Entry 7WG9 (electron microscopy, 3.50 A resolution); this record covers chains A and C of the 3 polymer chains in the assembly.

# Chain A (and C)
Protein: Spike glycoprotein
From: Severe acute respiratory syndrome coronavirus 2
Notes: chain C of this document is another copy of the same molecule, construct and numbering; everything in this record applies to it too
UniProtKB: P0DTC2 (SPIKE_SARS2); aligned to UniProt positions 1-1271 over residues 1-1271 (the alignment contains insertions or deletions, so no single offset holds)
Sequence (1271 residues; each row starts with the number of its first residue):
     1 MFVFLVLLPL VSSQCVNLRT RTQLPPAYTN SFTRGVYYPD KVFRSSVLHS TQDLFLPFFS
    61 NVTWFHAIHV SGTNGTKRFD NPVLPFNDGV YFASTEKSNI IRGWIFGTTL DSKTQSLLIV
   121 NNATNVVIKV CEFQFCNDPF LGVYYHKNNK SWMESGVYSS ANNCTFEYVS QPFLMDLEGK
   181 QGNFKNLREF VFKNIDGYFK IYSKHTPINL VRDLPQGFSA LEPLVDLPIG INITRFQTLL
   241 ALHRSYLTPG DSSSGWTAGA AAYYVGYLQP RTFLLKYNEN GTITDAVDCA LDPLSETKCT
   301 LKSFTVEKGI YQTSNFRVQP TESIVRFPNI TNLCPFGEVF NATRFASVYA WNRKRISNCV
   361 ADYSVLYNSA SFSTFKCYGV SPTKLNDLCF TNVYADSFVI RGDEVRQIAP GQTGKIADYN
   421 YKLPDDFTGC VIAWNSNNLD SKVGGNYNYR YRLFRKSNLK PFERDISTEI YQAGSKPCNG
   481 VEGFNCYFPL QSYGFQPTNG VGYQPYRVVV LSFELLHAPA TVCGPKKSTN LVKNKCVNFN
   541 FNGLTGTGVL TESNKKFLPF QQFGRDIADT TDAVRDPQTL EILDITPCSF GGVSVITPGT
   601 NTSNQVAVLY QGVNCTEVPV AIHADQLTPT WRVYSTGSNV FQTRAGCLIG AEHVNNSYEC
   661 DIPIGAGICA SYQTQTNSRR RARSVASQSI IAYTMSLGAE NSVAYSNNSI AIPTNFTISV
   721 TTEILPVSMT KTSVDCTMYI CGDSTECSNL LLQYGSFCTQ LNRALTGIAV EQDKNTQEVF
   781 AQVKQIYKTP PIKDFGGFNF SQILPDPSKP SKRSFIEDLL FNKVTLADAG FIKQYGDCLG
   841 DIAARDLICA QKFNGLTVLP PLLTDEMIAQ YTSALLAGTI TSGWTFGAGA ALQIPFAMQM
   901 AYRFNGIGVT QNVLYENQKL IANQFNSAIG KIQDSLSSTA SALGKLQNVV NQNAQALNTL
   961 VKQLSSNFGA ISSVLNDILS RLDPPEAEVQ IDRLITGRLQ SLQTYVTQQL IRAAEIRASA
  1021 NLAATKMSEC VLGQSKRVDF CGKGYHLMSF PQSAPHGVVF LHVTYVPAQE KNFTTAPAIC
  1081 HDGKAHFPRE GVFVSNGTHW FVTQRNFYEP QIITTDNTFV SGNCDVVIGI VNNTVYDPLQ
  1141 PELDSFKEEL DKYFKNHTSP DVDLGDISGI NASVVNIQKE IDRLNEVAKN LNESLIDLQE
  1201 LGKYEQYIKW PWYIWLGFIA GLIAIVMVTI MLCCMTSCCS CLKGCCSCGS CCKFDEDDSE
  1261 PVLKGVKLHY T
Unresolved in the structure: 1-13, 69-76, 243-251, 620-638, 675-686, 825-846, 1147-1271
Construct notes: variant R19 (Thr in P0DTC2), G156 (Glu in P0DTC2), R450 (Leu452 in P0DTC2), K476 (Thr478 in P0DTC2), G612 (Asp614 in P0DTC2), R679 (Pro681 in P0DTC2), N948 (Asp950 in P0DTC2), P984 (Lys986 in P0DTC2), P985 (Val987 in P0DTC2)
Disulfide bonds: C15-C136, C131-C164, C289-C299, C334-C359, C377-C430, C389-C523, C478-C486, C536-C588, C615-C647, C660-C669, C736-C758, C741-C747, C1030-C1041, C1080-C1124
Covalent attachments: N-acetylglucosamine (NAG) linked to N61, N122, N163, N232, N280, N329, N341, N601, N614, N655, N707, N715, N799, N1072, N1096, N1132
Swiss-Prot annotation at these positions:
  - lipidation (S-palmitoyl cysteine): C1241, C1248
  - glycosylation: N17 (N-linked (GlcNAc...) (complex) asparagine), N61 (N-linked (GlcNAc...) (hybrid) asparagine), N74 (N-linked (GlcNAc...) (complex) asparagine), N122 (N-linked (GlcNAc...) (hybrid) asparagine), N149 (N-linked (GlcNAc...) (complex) asparagine), T676 (O-linked (GlcNAc...) threonine)

# How chain A and chain C interact
Residue-residue contacts - 120 pairs, chain A then chain C:
  Q312(A) - T766(C)
  N315(A) - D735(C)  hydrogen bond
  R317(A) - M738(C)
  R355(A) - T165(C)
  N358(A) - F166(C)
  T545(A) - N976(C)
  K556(A) - F43(C)
  F557(A) - F43(C)  hydrophobic
  L558(A) - Y38(C)
  L558(A) - G281(C)
  F560(A) - Y38(C)  hydrophobic
  F560(A) - K41(C)
  F560(A) - E222(C)
  F560(A) - P223(C)
  Q561(A) - K41(C)
  Q561(A) - V42(C)  hydrogen bond (side chain-backbone)
  Q561(A) - F43(C)
  Q561(A) - G281(C)  hydrogen bond (side chain-backbone)
  Q562(A) - K41(C)  hydrogen bond (backbone-backbone)
  F563(A) - V42(C)
  F563(A) - F43(C)  hydrogen bond (backbone-backbone)
  G564(A) - F43(C)
  R565(A) - F43(C)  hydrogen bond (backbone-backbone)
  I567(A) - Q851(C)
  A568(A) - V961(C)  hydrophobic
  D569(A) - K962(C)
  D569(A) - S965(C)
  T570(A) - F853(C)
  T571(A) - F853(C)
  P587(A) - F853(C)
  F590(A) - M738(C)  hydrophobic
  F590(A) - K852(C)
  F590(A) - G855(C)
  F590(A) - T857(C)
  P663(A) - L862(C)  hydrophobic
  A666(A) - P861(C)  hydrogen bond (backbone-backbone)
  A666(A) - L862(C)  hydrogen bond (backbone-backbone)
  G667(A) - L862(C)  hydrogen bond (backbone-backbone)
  G667(A) - M867(C)
  M695(A) - L863(C)  hydrophobic
  M695(A) - M867(C)  hydrophobic
  L697(A) - I786(C)
  L697(A) - M867(C)  hydrophobic
  L697(A) - Q870(C)
  L697(A) - Y871(C)
  G698(A) - K784(C)
  A699(A) - I786(C)  hydrogen bond (backbone-backbone)
  E700(A) - I786(C)
  E700(A) - K788(C)
  N701(A) - Q785(C)
  N701(A) - I786(C)  hydrogen bond (backbone-backbone)
  N701(A) - Y787(C)
  N701(A) - K788(C)  hydrogen bond (backbone-backbone)
  V703(A) - P790(C)
  V703(A) - T881(C)
  A704(A) - Q893(C)
  Y705(A) - P790(C)  hydrophobic
  Y705(A) - D794(C)
  Y705(A) - F795(C)  hydrophobic
  Y705(A) - I894(C)
  Y705(A) - P895(C)  hydrophobic
  Y705(A) - F896(C)  hydrogen bond (side chain-backbone)
  N707(A) - D794(C)
  N707(A) - P895(C)
  S709(A) - Q893(C)  hydrogen bond
  S709(A) - I894(C)
  S709(A) - P895(C)
  I710(A) - Q893(C)
  I710(A) - I894(C)  hydrophobic
  A711(A) - L892(C)
  A711(A) - Q893(C)  hydrogen bond (backbone-backbone)
  P713(A) - L892(C)
  Q955(A) - R763(C)
  T959(A) - S756(C)
  T959(A) - Q760(C)
  T959(A) - R763(C)
  Q963(A) - S756(C)  hydrogen bond (side chain-backbone)
  Q963(A) - F757(C)
  S966(A) - Q753(C)
  S966(A) - G755(C)
  F968(A) - Q753(C)  hydrogen bond (backbone-backbone)
  F968(A) - Y754(C)
  G969(A) - Q753(C)
  R993(A) - D992(C)  salt bridge
  Q1000(A) - F757(C)
  T1004(A) - Q1003(C)
  Q1008(A) - L1010(C)
  R1037(A) - T1025(C)
  R1037(A) - E1029(C)  salt bridge
  V1038(A) - S1028(C)
  V1038(A) - E1029(C)
  D1039(A) - Q782(C)
  G1044(A) - A888(C)
  Y1045(A) - W884(C)
  Y1045(A) - A888(C)  hydrophobic
  E1070(A) - A890(C)
  E1070(A) - A891(C)
  E1070(A) - L892(C)
  N1072(A) - Q893(C)  hydrogen bond
  T1075(A) - M898(C)
  A1076(A) - M898(C)
  P1077(A) - M898(C)
  P1077(A) - Y915(C)
  F1087(A) - N912(C)
  F1087(A) - Y915(C)  hydrophobic
  P1088(A) - Q911(C)
  E1090(A) - N905(C)  hydrogen bond
  G1091(A) - Y902(C)  hydrogen bond (backbone-side chain)
  V1092(A) - Y902(C)
  R1105(A) - Y902(C)
  F1119(A) - N912(C)
  S1121(A) - N912(C)
  S1121(A) - E916(C)  hydrogen bond
  V1126(A) - E916(C)
  V1127(A) - Y915(C)  hydrophobic
  I1128(A) - Q918(C)
  L1139(A) - L1139(C)  hydrophobic
  L1139(A) - E1142(C)
  Q1140(A) - F1146(C)
  L1143(A) - F1146(C)  hydrophobic
Also at the interface, not in a pair above, chain A (94 interface residues in all): P519, T547, D566, I585, A645, I664, G665, I668, T694, S702, S706, K962, N967, P985, S1001, T1007, I1011, K1036, F1040, K1043, V1066
Also at the interface, not in a pair above, chain C (89 interface residues in all): D40, R44, G197, Y198, P228, Y277, N280, D425, D743, A850, P860, G887, N958, Q1000, T1007, L1032, G1033, K1036, R1037

# Overview
94 residues of chain A and 89 residues of chain C are in contact, with 21 hydrogen bonds and 2 salt bridges.
Polar pairs include R993(A)-D992(C), R1037(A)-E1029(C) and N315(A)-D735(C). Covalently linked
N-acetylglucosamine: at N61(A), N122(A), N163(A), N232(A), N280(A) and N329(A) and 10 more.
Both chains are Spike glycoprotein (Severe acute respiratory syndrome coronavirus 2). Entry 7WG9 (Delta Spike
Trimer(1 RBD Up)) was determined by electron microscopy (same publication as 7WG7, 7WG8, 7WGB, 7WGC and 7WG6).
